PDB entry 5J0N | electron microscopy, 11.00 A resolution (very low resolution: no residue pairs are listed; an interface is given only as per-side residue counts) | chains D and F of the 15 polymer chains in the assembly

# Chain D
Molecule: attP(-79) to attB(+19)
Sequence (99 nucleotides; numbered -79 to 19; the number before each row is that of its first residue; numbers below 1 keep their minus sign (DA-79 is residue -79)):
   -79 ATCAATATTTTGACTGATAGTGACCTGTTCGTTGCAACAAATTGATAAGC
   -29 AATGCTTTTTTAGAATTCCAACTTATTGTAAAAAAGCAGGCTTCAACGG

# Chain F
Name: Integrase
From: Enterobacteria phage lambda
Notes: EC 2.7.7.-, 3.1.-.-
UniProtKB: P03700 (VINT_LAMBD); numbering as in UniProt (aligned over 1-356)
Chain sequence (356 residues; row label = number of the first residue in the row):
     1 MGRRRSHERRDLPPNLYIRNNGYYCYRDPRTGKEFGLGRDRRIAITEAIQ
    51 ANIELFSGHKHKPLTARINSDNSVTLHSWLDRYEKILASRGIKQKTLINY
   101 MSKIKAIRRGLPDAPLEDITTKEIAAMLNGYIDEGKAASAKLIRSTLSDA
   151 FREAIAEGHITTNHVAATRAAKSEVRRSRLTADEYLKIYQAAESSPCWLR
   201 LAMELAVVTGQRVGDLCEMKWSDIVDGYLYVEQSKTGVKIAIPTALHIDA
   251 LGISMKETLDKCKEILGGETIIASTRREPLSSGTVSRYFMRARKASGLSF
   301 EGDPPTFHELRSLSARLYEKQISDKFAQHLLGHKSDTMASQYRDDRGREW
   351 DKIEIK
Curated features (UniProtKB/Swiss-Prot):
  - active site: Arg212, Lys235, His308, Arg311, His333, Tyr342 (O-(3'-phospho-DNA)-tyrosine intermediate)
  - mutagenesis: Glu47 (E47A: Complete loss of interaction with the integrase)
From the paper describing this entry:
  - catalytic residues: Tyr342 (citing earlier work)

# Chain D / chain F interface
At this resolution (11 A) residue pairs are not listed: 17 residues of chain D and 39 of chain F lie at the interface.

# Overview
Chain D and chain F form an interface of 17 and 39 residues respectively. Curated annotation (UniProt) lists 6
active-site residues and one mutagenesis site on chain F. The paper reports the catalytic residue Tyr342(F).
Chain D is attP(-79) to attB(+19) and chain F is Integrase (Enterobacteria phage lambda); the structure,
Lambda excision HJ intermediate, was determined by electron microscopy.
